PDB entry 2PXY | X-ray diffraction, 2.23 A resolution | chains D and P of the 5 polymer chains in the assembly

[Chain D]
Molecule: H-2 class II histocompatibility antigen, A-U beta chain
Organism: Mus musculus
Notes: fragment: extracellular beta-1, extracellular beta-2
UniProt: P06344 (HB2U_MOUSE); the construct lacks a stretch of the UniProt sequence and is renumbered around it, so the offset changes along the chain: 2-64 = UniProt 29-91; 67-84 = UniProt 92-109; 85-191 = UniProt 111-217
Chain sequence (189 residues; each row starts with the number of its first residue; note: 2 numbers in that range are skipped by the numbering (no residue carries them; nothing is unmodelled there)):
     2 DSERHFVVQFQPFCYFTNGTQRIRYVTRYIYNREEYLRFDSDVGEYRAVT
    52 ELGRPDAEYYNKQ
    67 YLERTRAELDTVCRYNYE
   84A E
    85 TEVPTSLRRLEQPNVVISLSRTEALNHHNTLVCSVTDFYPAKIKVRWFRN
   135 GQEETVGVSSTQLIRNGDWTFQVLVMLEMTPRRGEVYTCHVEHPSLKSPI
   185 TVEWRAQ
Cystine bridges: Cys15-Cys79, Cys117-Cys173
UniProt features mapped onto this chain:
  - region: Arg189 to Gln191 (Connecting peptide)
  - glycosylation: Asn19 (N-linked (GlcNAc...) asparagine)

[Chain P]
Molecule: Myelin basic protein (MBP)-peptide
Notes: engineered mutation(s): K4Y
Chain sequence (13 residues; numbered -4 to 8; the number before each row is that of its first residue; numbers below 1 keep their minus sign (His-4 is residue -4)):
    -4 HSRGGASQYRPSQ
Disordered / not traced: -4 to -3

[Chain D / chain P interface]
Residue-residue contacts - 29 pairs, chain D then chain P:
  Val9(D) with Tyr4(P)
  Phe11(D) with Ser2(P); Gln3(P); Tyr4(P), hydrophobic
  Pro13(D) with Ser2(P)
  Tyr26(D) with Ser2(P), hydrogen bond
  Tyr30(D) with Gln3(P); Tyr4(P), hydrophobic; Arg5(P), hydrogen bond (side chain-backbone)
  Tyr47(D) with Arg5(P)
  Asp57(D) with Ser7(P)
  Tyr60(D) with Gln8(P)
  Tyr61(D) with Arg5(P), hydrogen bond (side chain-backbone); Pro6(P); Ser7(P), hydrogen bond (side chain-backbone)
  Tyr67(D) with Arg5(P); Pro6(P), hydrogen bond (side chain-backbone)
  Arg70(D) with Arg5(P), hydrogen bond (backbone-side chain)
  Thr71(D) with Arg5(P), hydrogen bond
  Glu74(D) with Ala1(P); Ser2(P); Gln3(P), hydrogen bond (side chain-backbone); Arg5(P), salt bridge
  Val78(D) with Ala1(P); Ser2(P)
  Tyr81(D) with Arg-2(P), hydrogen bond (side chain-backbone); Gly0(P)
  Asn82(D) with Gly-1(P); Gly0(P), hydrogen bond (side chain-backbone)
Interface residues without a listed pair, chain D (18 interface residues in all): Gln10, Thr85

[Overview]
The interface between chain D and chain P involves 18 residues on one side and 11 on the other; the contacts
include 10 hydrogen bonds and 1 salt bridge. Polar pairs include Glu74(D)-Arg5(P), Tyr26(D)-Ser2(P) and
Tyr30(D)-Arg5(P).
Here chain D is H-2 class II histocompatibility antigen, A-U beta chain (Mus musculus) and chain P is Myelin
basic protein (MBP)-peptide. Entry 2PXY (Crystal structures of immune receptor complexes) was determined by
X-ray diffraction together with 2Z31 and 2Z35 from the same study.
